Entry 2DN2 (X-ray diffraction, 1.25 A resolution); this record covers chains C and D of the 4 polymer chains in the assembly.

# Chain C
Name: Hemoglobin alpha subunit
Organism: Homo sapiens
UniProtKB: P69905 (HBA_HUMAN); numbering as in UniProt (aligned over 1-141)
Amino-acid sequence (141 residues; each row starts with the number of its first residue):
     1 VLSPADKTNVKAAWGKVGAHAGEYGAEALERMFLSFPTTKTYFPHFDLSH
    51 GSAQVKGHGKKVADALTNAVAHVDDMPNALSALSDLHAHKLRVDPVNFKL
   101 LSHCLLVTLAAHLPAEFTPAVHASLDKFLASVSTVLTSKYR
Metal / ion sites: heme Fe near H87 (its only coordinating residue here)
Residues lining bound ligands: heme (HEM): M32, T39, Y42, F43, H45, F46, H58, K61, V62, A65, L66, L83, L86, H87, L91, V93, N97, F98, L101, V132, L136
UniProt features mapped onto this chain:
  - site: K61 (Not glycated)
  - natural variant: D6 (A6D: In J-Toronto; this construct carries the variant), A13 (A13D: In J-Paris 1/J-Aljezur), E27 (A27E: In Shenyang; this construct carries the variant), K61 (K61N: In Zambia; deletion: In Clinic), D64 (A64D: In Pontoise; this construct carries the variant), D75 (D75A: In Lille; D75G: In Chapel Hill; D75N: In G-Pest), A111 (A111D: In Petah Tikva)

# Chain D
Name: Hemoglobin beta subunit
Organism: Homo sapiens
UniProtKB: P68871 (HBB_HUMAN); numbering as in UniProt (aligned over 1-146)
Amino-acid sequence (146 residues; each row starts with the number of its first residue):
     1 VHLTPEEKSAVTALWGKVNVDEVGGEALGRLLVVYPWTQRFFESFGDLST
    51 PDAVMGNPKVKAHGKKVLGAFSDGLAHLDNLKGTFATLSELHCDKLHVDP
   101 ENFRLLGNVLVCVLAHHFGKEFTPPVQAAYQKVVAGVANALAHKYH
Metal / ion sites: heme Fe near H92 (its only coordinating residue here)
Residues lining bound ligands: heme (HEM): L31, T38, F41, F42, F45, H63, K66, V67, A70, F71, F85, L88, L91, H92, L96, V98, N102, F103, L106, V137, L141
UniProt features mapped onto this chain:
  - natural variant: L3 (H3L: In Graz; this construct carries the variant), E7 (E7A: In G-Makassar; E7K: In Hb C; E7Q: In Machida; E7V: In SKCA), K8 (E8K: In G-Siriraj; this construct carries the variant), V11 (A11V: In Iraq-Halabja; this construct carries the variant), G16 (W16G: In Randwick; this construct carries the variant), V23 (E23V: In D-Granada; this construct carries the variant), G24 (V24G: In Miyashiro; this construct carries the variant), G25 (G25D: In Moscva; G25R: In Riverdale-Bronx; G25V: In Savannah), L32 (L32P: In Yokohama), V33 (L33V: In Muscat; this construct carries the variant), R40 (Q40R: In Tianshui; this construct carries the variant), F42 (F42Y: In Mequon; deletion: In Bruxelles), 11 further natural variant entries in UniProt

# Chain C / chain D interface
Pairs across the interface - 37 pairs, chain C then chain D:
  R31(C) - F122(D)  hydrogen bond (side chain-backbone)
  R31(C) - T123(D)
  R31(C) - P124(D)
  R31(C) - Q127(D)  hydrogen bond
  L34(C) - P124(D)  hydrophobic
  L34(C) - P125(D)
  L34(C) - A128(D)
  S35(C) - Q127(D)
  S35(C) - A128(D)
  S35(C) - Q131(D)
  F36(C) - Q131(D)
  H103(C) - N108(D)
  H103(C) - V111(D)
  H103(C) - Q127(D)
  H103(C) - Q131(D)  hydrogen bond
  C104(C) - Q127(D)
  V107(C) - V111(D)  hydrophobic
  V107(C) - A115(D)
  V107(C) - Q127(D)
  A110(C) - C112(D)
  A110(C) - A115(D)
  A110(C) - H116(D)
  A111(C) - A115(D)
  A111(C) - G119(D)
  P114(C) - H116(D)  hydrogen bond (backbone-side chain)
  F117(C) - R30(D)  hydrogen bond (backbone-side chain)
  F117(C) - H116(D)
  T118(C) - R30(D)
  P119(C) - R30(D)
  P119(C) - V33(D)
  P119(C) - M55(D)  hydrophobic
  H122(C) - R30(D)  hydrogen bond
  H122(C) - V34(D)
  H122(C) - C112(D)
  A123(C) - V34(D)
  D126(C) - V34(D)
  D126(C) - Y35(D)  hydrogen bond
Interface residues without a listed pair, chain C (20 interface residues in all): E30, L106, L113, A120
Interface residues without a listed pair, chain D (21 interface residues in all): E26, P51, K120

# Overview
The interface between chain C and chain D involves 20 residues on one side and 21 on the other; the contacts
include 7 hydrogen bonds. Polar contacts include R31(C)-F122(D), R31(C)-Q127(D) and H103(C)-Q131(D). Ligands
of chain C: heme. Ligands of chain D: heme.
Chain C is Hemoglobin alpha subunit and chain D is Hemoglobin beta subunit, both from Homo sapiens; the
structure, 1.25A resolution crystal structure of human hemoglobin in the deoxy form, was determined by X-ray
diffraction together with 2DN1 and 2DN3 from the same study.
